Entry 8JCL (X-ray diffraction, 1.59 A resolution); this record covers chain A.

# Chain A
Name: 3C-like proteinase nsp5
Source organism: Severe acute respiratory syndrome coronavirus 2
Notes: EC 3.4.22.69
Reference sequence: P0DTC1 (R1A_SARS2); residues 1-306 here correspond to UniProt positions 3264-3569 (UniProt number = residue number + 3263)
Chain sequence (306 residues; row label = number of the first residue in the row):
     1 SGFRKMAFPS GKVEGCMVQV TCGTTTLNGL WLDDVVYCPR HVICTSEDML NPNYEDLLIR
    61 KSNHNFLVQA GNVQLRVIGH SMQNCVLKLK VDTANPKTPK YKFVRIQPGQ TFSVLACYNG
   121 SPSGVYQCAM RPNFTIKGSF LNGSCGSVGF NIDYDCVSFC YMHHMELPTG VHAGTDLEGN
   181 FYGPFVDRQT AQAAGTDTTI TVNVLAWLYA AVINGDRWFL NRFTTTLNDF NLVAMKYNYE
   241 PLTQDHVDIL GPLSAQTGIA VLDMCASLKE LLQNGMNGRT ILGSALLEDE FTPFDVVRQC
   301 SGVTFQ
Not modelled in the structure: 303-306
Covalent attachments: 3-ethanoyl-N-phenyl-benzamide (AIE) linked to Cys-145
Ligand contacts:
  - 3-ethanoyl-N-phenyl-benzamide (AIE): Leu-27, Pro-39, His-41, Met-49, Asn-142, Gly-143, His-164, Met-165, Asp-187
  - 3-ethanoyl-N-phenyl-benzamide / hydrosulfuric acid: Leu-27, Pro-39, His-41, Met-49, Asn-142, Gly-143, Ser-144, His-163, His-164, Met-165, Asp-187
  - hydrosulfuric acid (H2S): Ser-144, His-163, His-164, Met-165

# Overview
Ligands of chain A: hydrosulfuric acid and 3-ethanoyl-N-phenyl-benzamide / hydrosulfuric acid. Covalently
linked 3-ethanoyl-N-phenyl-benzamide: at Cys-145.
Chain A is 3C-like proteinase nsp5 (Severe acute respiratory syndrome coronavirus 2); the structure, The
crystal structure of SARS-CoV-2 main protease in complex with Compound 52, was determined by X-ray diffraction
together with 8JCJ, 8JCK, 8JCM, 8JCN and 8JCO from the same study.
